PDB entry 4LTS | X-ray diffraction, 1.69 A resolution | chains A and B

== Chain A (and B) ==
Protein: Nicotinamide phosphoribosyltransferase
From: Homo sapiens
Notes: EC 2.4.2.12; chain B of this document is another copy of the same molecule, construct and numbering; everything in this record applies to it too
UniProtKB: P43490 (NAMPT_HUMAN); numbering as in UniProt (aligned over 1-491)
Chain sequence (501 residues; each row starts with the number of its first residue):
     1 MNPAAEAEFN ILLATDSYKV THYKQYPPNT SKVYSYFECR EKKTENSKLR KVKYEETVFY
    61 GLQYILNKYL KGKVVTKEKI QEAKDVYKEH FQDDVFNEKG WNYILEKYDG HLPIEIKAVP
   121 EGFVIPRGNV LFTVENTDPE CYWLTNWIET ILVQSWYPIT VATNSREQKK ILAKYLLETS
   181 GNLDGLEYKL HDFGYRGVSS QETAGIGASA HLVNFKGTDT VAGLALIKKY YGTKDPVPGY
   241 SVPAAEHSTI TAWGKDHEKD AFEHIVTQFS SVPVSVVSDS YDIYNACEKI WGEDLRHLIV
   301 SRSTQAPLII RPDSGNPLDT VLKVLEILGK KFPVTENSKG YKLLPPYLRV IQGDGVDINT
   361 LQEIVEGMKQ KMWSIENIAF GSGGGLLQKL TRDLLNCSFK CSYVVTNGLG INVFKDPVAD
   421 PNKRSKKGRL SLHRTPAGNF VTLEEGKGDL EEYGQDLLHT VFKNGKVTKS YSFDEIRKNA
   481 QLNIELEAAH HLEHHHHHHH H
Not modelled in the structure: 1-7, 44-51, 488-501 (chain B: 1-7, 43-51, 490-501)
Construct notes: expression tag (492-501)
Small-molecule neighbours: LTS (2-cyano-1-pyridin-4-yl-3-(4-{[3-(trifluoromethoxy)phenyl]sulfonyl}benzyl)guanidine): Tyr188, His191, Phe193, Arg196, Lys216, Gly217, Asp219, Tyr240, Ser241, Val242, Ala244, Pro273, Ser275, Ile309, Arg311, Ile351, Ala379

== Chain A / chain B interface ==
Pairs across the interface (225):
  Phe9(A) with Gln201(B)
  Leu13(A) with Tyr195(B); Val221(B)
  Ala14(A) with Tyr195(B); Gln201(B)
  Thr15(A) with Tyr195(B); Asp219(B); Val221(B)
  Asp16(A) with Tyr195(B); Arg196(B), salt bridge; Asp219(B)
  Ser17(A) with Thr218(B), hydrogen bond (side chain-backbone); Asp219(B), hydrogen bond (backbone-backbone); Val221(B); Ser241(B)
  Tyr18(A) with Arg196(B), hydrogen bond; Asp219(B), hydrogen bond (backbone-side chain); Ala244(B); Ala245(B); Glu246(B)
  Lys19(A) with Glu246(B), salt bridge
  Thr21(A) with Pro243(B); Ala244(B), hydrogen bond (side chain-backbone); Phe269(B)
  His22(A) with Ala244(B), hydrogen bond (side chain-backbone); Ala245(B); Glu246(B), salt bridge; Thr249(B)
  Lys24(A) with His264(B), hydrogen bond (backbone-side chain); Gln268(B)
  Gln25(A) with Ala244(B), hydrogen bond (side chain-backbone); Ala245(B); Thr249(B), hydrogen bond; Trp253(B), hydrogen bond (backbone-side chain); His264(B); Ile265(B); Phe269(B)
  Tyr26(A) with Glu246(B); Ser248(B), hydrogen bond; Thr249(B); Ala252(B), hydrophobic; Trp253(B); His264(B)
  Pro27(A) with Ala252(B); Trp253(B), hydrophobic
  Pro28(A) with Trp253(B)
  Tyr69(A) with Gln201(B)
  Val86(A) with Leu224(B), hydrophobic
  Glu89(A) with Pro236(B); Val237(B); Tyr240(B)
  His90(A) with Thr218(B), hydrogen bond (side chain-backbone); Leu224(B); Gly239(B), hydrogen bond (side chain-backbone); Tyr240(B); Ser241(B), hydrogen bond (backbone-backbone)
  Phe91(A) with Ser241(B); Val242(B)
  Gln92(A) with Tyr240(B)
  Asp93(A) with Val272(B)
  Val95(A) with Phe269(B), hydrophobic
  Asn146(A) with Glu246(B), hydrogen bond; Ser248(B), hydrogen bond
  Glu149(A) with Arg196(B), salt bridge; Glu246(B)
  Thr150(A) with Tyr195(B); Arg196(B)
  Ile151(A) with Gln201(B)
  Val153(A) with Arg196(B)
  Gln154(A) with Tyr195(B), hydrogen bond (side chain-backbone); Arg196(B); Val198(B); Ser200(B); Gln201(B), hydrogen bond
  Trp156(A) with Arg196(B), hydrogen bond (side chain-backbone); Gly197(B); Val198(B), hydrogen bond (side chain-backbone); Gln388(B)
  Tyr157(A) with Ser199(B)
  Tyr195(A) with Leu13(B); Ala14(B); Thr15(B); Asp16(B); Thr150(B); Gln154(B), hydrogen bond (backbone-side chain)
  Arg196(A) with Asp16(B), salt bridge; Tyr18(B), hydrogen bond; Glu149(B), salt bridge; Thr150(B); Val153(B); Gln154(B); Trp156(B), hydrogen bond (backbone-side chain); Arg392(B)
  Gly197(A) with Trp156(B), hydrogen bond (backbone-side chain)
  Val198(A) with Gln154(B); Trp156(B), hydrogen bond (backbone-side chain)
  Ser199(A) with Tyr157(B); Ser199(B), hydrogen bond; Thr203(B), hydrogen bond; Ile206(B)
  Ser200(A) with Gln154(B); Ser200(B), hydrogen bond; Glu202(B); Thr203(B), hydrogen bond; Ile206(B)
  Gln201(A) with Phe9(B); Ala14(B); Tyr69(B); Ile151(B); Gln154(B), hydrogen bond; Glu202(B), hydrogen bond (backbone-side chain)
  Glu202(A) with Ser200(B); Gln201(B); Glu202(B), hydrogen bond (backbone-side chain)
  Thr203(A) with Ser199(B), hydrogen bond; Ser200(B), hydrogen bond; Thr203(B), hydrogen bond
  Ile206(A) with Ser199(B); Ser200(B)
  Thr218(A) with Ser17(B), hydrogen bond (backbone-side chain); His90(B), hydrogen bond (backbone-side chain)
  Asp219(A) with Thr15(B); Asp16(B); Ser17(B), hydrogen bond (backbone-backbone); Tyr18(B), hydrogen bond (side chain-backbone)
  Val221(A) with Leu13(B); Thr15(B); Ser17(B); Tyr87(B)
  Leu224(A) with Val86(B), hydrophobic; His90(B)
  Pro236(A) with Glu89(B)
  Val237(A) with Glu89(B)
  Gly239(A) with His90(B), hydrogen bond (backbone-side chain)
  Tyr240(A) with Glu89(B); His90(B); Gln92(B)
  Ser241(A) with Ser17(B); His90(B), hydrogen bond (backbone-backbone); Phe91(B)
  Val242(A) with Phe91(B)
  Pro243(A) with Thr21(B)
  Ala244(A) with Tyr18(B); Thr21(B); His22(B), hydrogen bond (backbone-side chain); Gln25(B), hydrogen bond (backbone-side chain)
  Ala245(A) with Tyr18(B); His22(B); Gln25(B)
  Glu246(A) with Tyr18(B); Lys19(B), salt bridge; His22(B), salt bridge; Tyr26(B); Asn146(B), hydrogen bond; Glu149(B)
  His247(A) with Lys415(B)
  Ser248(A) with Tyr26(B), hydrogen bond; Asn146(B), hydrogen bond; Cys401(B)
  Thr249(A) with His22(B); Gln25(B), hydrogen bond; Tyr26(B)
  Thr251(A) with Val413(B); Phe414(B)
  Ala252(A) with Tyr26(B), hydrophobic; Pro27(B); Val404(B); Ile411(B)
  Trp253(A) with Gln25(B), hydrogen bond (side chain-backbone); Tyr26(B); Pro27(B); Pro28(B)
  Gly254(A) with Ile411(B)
  His264(A) with Lys24(B), hydrogen bond (side chain-backbone); Gln25(B); Tyr26(B)
  Ile265(A) with Gln25(B)
  Gln268(A) with Lys24(B)
  Phe269(A) with Thr21(B); Lys24(B); Gln25(B); Val95(B), hydrophobic
  Asp279(A) with Pro417(B)
  Ser280(A) with Lys415(B); Asp416(B), hydrogen bond (backbone-backbone); Pro417(B)
  Tyr281(A) with Phe414(B); Asp416(B); Pro417(B); Val418(B), hydrogen bond (backbone-backbone)
  Asp282(A) with Val418(B)
  Asp313(A) with Lys423(B), hydrogen bond (backbone-side chain)
  Ser314(A) with Pro417(B)
  Gly315(A) with Ala419(B)
  Asp354(A) with Lys423(B), salt bridge
  Gln388(A) with Trp156(B); Gln388(B); Leu390(B), hydrogen bond (side chain-backbone)
  Lys389(A) with Thr391(B)
  Leu390(A) with Gln388(B), hydrogen bond (backbone-side chain)
  Thr391(A) with Lys389(B)
  Arg392(A) with Arg196(B)
  Cys401(A) with Ser248(B)
  Val404(A) with Ala252(B)
  Ile411(A) with Ala252(B); Gly254(B)
  Val413(A) with Thr251(B); Ala252(B), hydrophobic
  Phe414(A) with Thr251(B); Lys255(B); Tyr281(B)
  Lys415(A) with His247(B); Ser280(B)
  Asp416(A) with Ser280(B), hydrogen bond (backbone-backbone); Tyr281(B)
  Pro417(A) with Asp279(B); Ser280(B); Tyr281(B); Ser314(B)
  Val418(A) with Tyr281(B), hydrogen bond (backbone-backbone); Asp282(B)
  Lys423(A) with Asp313(B), hydrogen bond (side chain-backbone); Ser314(B); Asp354(B), salt bridge
  Lys427(A) with Lys255(B)
Other interface residues (no listed pair), chain A (100 interface residues in all): Tyr87, Phe193, Ala204, Ala222, Lys255, Ile283, Tyr284, Arg311, Ala419, Asp420
Other interface residues (no listed pair), chain B (99 interface residues in all): Phe193, Ala204, Ala222, Ile283, Tyr284, Arg311, Gly315, Asp420

== Summary ==
The interface between chain A and chain B involves 100 residues on one side and 99 on the other; the contacts
include 57 hydrogen bonds and 10 salt bridges. Polar contacts include Asp16(A)-Arg196(B), Lys19(A)-Glu246(B)
and His22(A)-Glu246(B). Bound to chain A: compound LTS.
Both chains are Nicotinamide phosphoribosyltransferase (Homo sapiens). Entry 4LTS (Discovery of Potent and
Efficacious Cyanoguanidine-containing Nicotinamide Phosphoribosyltransferase (Nampt) Inhibitors) was
determined by X-ray diffraction together with 4LWW from the same study.
